Entry 6T5T (X-ray diffraction, 1.70 A resolution); this record covers chains A and R of the 3 polymer chains in the assembly.

[Chain A]
Protein: Piwi protein AF_1318
From: Archaeoglobus fulgidus (strain ATCC 49558 / VC-16 / DSM 4304 / JCM 9628 / NBRC 100126)
Notes: fragment: Arhaeoglobus fulgidus Argonaute protein
UniProt: O28951 (PIWI_ARCFU); numbering as in UniProt (aligned over 1-427)
Sequence (441 residues; row label = number of the first residue in the row; numbers below 1 keep their minus sign (Met-13 is residue -13)):
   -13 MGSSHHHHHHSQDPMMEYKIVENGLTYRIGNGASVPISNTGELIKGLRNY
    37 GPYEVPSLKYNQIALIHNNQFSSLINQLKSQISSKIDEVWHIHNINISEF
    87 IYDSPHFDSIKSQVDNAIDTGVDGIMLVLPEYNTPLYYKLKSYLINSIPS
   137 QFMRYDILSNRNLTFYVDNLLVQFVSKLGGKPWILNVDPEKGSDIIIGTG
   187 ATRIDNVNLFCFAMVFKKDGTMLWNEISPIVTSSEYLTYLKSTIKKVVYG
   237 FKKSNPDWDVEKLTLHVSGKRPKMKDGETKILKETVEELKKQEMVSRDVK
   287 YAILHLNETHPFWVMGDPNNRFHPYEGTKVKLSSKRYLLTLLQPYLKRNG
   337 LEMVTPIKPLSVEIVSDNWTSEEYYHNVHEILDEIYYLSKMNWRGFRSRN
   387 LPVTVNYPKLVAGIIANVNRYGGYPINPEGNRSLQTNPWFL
Not modelled in the structure: -13 to 9, 303-309, 331-337
Differences from the reference sequence: initiating methionine (-13); expression tag (-12 to 0)
Ion coordination: K+ site 1: Ser43, Leu44; Mg2+ site 1: Ser59, Glu358, His362; K+ site 2: Thr106, Gly107; Mg2+ site 2: Gln159, Leu427 (shared with DA1(R), DT3(R) of chain R); K+ site 3: Tyr323, Ser347
Curated features (UniProtKB/Swiss-Prot):
  - region: Tyr118 to Tyr124 (Binds 5'-phosphorylated end of guide DNA), Arg147, Asn148 (Binds target DNA), Thr150 to Asn155 (Binds guide DNA)
  - binding site (a divalent metal cation): Gln159, Leu427
  - mutagenesis: Tyr123 (Y123A: Reduced binding affinity for siRNA), Lys127 (K127A: Reduced binding affinity for siRNA), Gln137 (Q137A: Reduced binding affinity for siRNA), Lys163 (K163A: Reduced binding affinity for siRNA), His296 to Asp303 (No longer dimerizes), Leu427 (L427LG: Reduced binding to siRNA)

[Chain R]
Molecule: 14-nt DNA strand
Notes: fragment: oligodeoxyribonucleotide
Sequence (14 nucleotides; row label = number of the first residue in the row):
     1 ATTGTGGCCACAAT
Ion coordination: Mg2+: DA1, DT3 (shared with Gln159(A), Leu427(A) of chain A)

[How chain A and chain R interact]
Pairs across the interface (30):
  Glu117(A) with DA1(R), base contact
  Tyr118(A) with DA1(R), base contact
  Asn119(A) with DA1(R), hydrogen bond to the base
  Thr120(A) with DA1(R), hydrogen bond to the base
  Tyr123(A) with DA1(R), stacking on the base
  Lys127(A) with DA1(R), salt bridge to the phosphate
  Ser136(A) with DA1(R), phosphate contact
  Gln137(A) with DA1(R), hydrogen bond to the phosphate
  Phe138(A) with DA1(R), hydrogen bond to the phosphate; DT2(R), sugar contact
  Met139(A) with DA1(R), phosphate contact; DT2(R), phosphate contact
  Arg140(A) with DA1(R), base contact; DT2(R), hydrogen bond to the phosphate
  Ile143(A) with DT2(R), base contact
  Arg147(A) with DT2(R), hydrogen bond to the base; DT3(R), hydrogen bond to the base
  Phe151(A) with DT2(R), base contact
  Tyr152(A) with DT2(R), hydrogen bond to the phosphate
  Asn155(A) with DT2(R), base contact
  Leu156(A) with DT2(R), sugar contact
  Gln159(A) with DA1(R), phosphate contact; DT2(R), hydrogen bond to the phosphate; DT3(R), hydrogen bond to the phosphate
  Lys163(A) with DA1(R), salt bridge to the phosphate
  Gln329(A) with DG6(R), phosphate contact
  Arg380(A) with DT3(R), salt bridge to the phosphate; DG4(R), salt bridge to the phosphate
  Leu427(A) with DA1(R), phosphate contact; DT3(R), phosphate contact
Also at the interface, not in a pair above, chain A (26 interface residues in all): Leu115, Pro330, Arg383, Arg385
Also at the interface, not in a pair above, chain R (6 interface residues in all): DT5

[In short]
26 residues of chain A face 6 of chain R across their interface; the contacts include 10 hydrogen bonds, 4
salt bridges and 1 aromatic stacking contact. Polar pairs include Asn119(A)-DA1(R), Thr120(A)-DA1(R) and
Arg147(A)-DT2(R).
Here chain A is Piwi protein AF_1318 (Archaeoglobus fulgidus (strain ATCC 49558 / VC-16 / DSM 4304 / JCM 9628
/ NBRC 100126)) and chain R is a 14-nt DNA strand. Entry 6T5T (Crystal structure of Archaeoglobus fulgidus
Argonaute protein with cognate DNA oligoduplex 5'-pATTGTGGCCACAAT) was determined by X-ray diffraction.
